PDB entry 8UK9 | X-ray diffraction, 3.10 A resolution | chains A and H of the 10 polymer chains in the assembly

Chain A:
Name: Sliding-clamp-loader small subunit
Source organism: Tequatrovirus T4
Reference sequence: P04527 (LOADS_BPT4); residue numbers follow UniProt; this construct covers 1-187
Amino-acid sequence (187 residues; each row starts with the number of its first residue):
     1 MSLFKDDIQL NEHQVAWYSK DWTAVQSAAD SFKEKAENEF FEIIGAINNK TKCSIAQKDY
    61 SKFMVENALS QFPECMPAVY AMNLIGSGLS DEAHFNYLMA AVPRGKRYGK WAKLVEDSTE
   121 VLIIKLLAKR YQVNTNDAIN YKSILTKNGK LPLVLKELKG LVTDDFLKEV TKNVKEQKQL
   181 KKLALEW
Not modelled in the structure: 1, 112-115

Chain H:
Name: Sliding clamp
Source organism: Tequatrovirus T4
Reference sequence: P04525 (CLAMP_BPT4); residues 1-228 here = UniProt positions 1-228
Amino-acid sequence (228 residues; numbered 1 to 228; the number before each row is that of its first residue):
     1 MKLSKDTTAL LKNFATINSG IMLKSGQFIM TRAVNGTTYA EANISDVIDF DVAIYDLNGF
    61 LGILSLVNDD AEISQSEDGN IKIADARSTI FWPAADPSTV VAPNKPIPFP VASAVTEIKA
   121 EDLQQLLRVS RGLQIDTIAI TVKEGKIVIN GFNKVEDSAL TRVKYSLTLG DYDGENTFNF
   181 IINMANMKMQ PGNYKLLLWA KGKQGAAKFE GEHANYVVAL EADSTHDF

Interface between chain A and chain H:
Residue-residue contacts - 5 pairs, chain A then chain H:
  Lys159(A) - Ala94(H)  hydrogen bond (side chain-backbone)
  Gly160(A) - Tyr55(H)
  Leu161(A) - Tyr55(H)  hydrophobic
  Leu161(A) - Thr99(H)
  Trp187(A) - Asn80(H)
Also at the interface, not in a pair above, chain A (5 interface residues in all): Glu157
Also at the interface, not in a pair above, chain H (8 interface residues in all): Asp78, Pro93, Ala95, Asp96

Overview:
5 residues of chain A face 8 of chain H across their interface, with 1 hydrogen bond. The hydrogen-bonded pair
is Lys159(A)-Ala94(H).
Here chain A is Sliding-clamp-loader small subunit and chain H is Sliding clamp, both from Tequatrovirus T4.
Entry 8UK9 (Structure of T4 Bacteriophage clamp loader mutant D110C bound to the T4 clamp, primer-template
DNA, and ...) was determined by X-ray diffraction, deposited together with 8UH7, 8UNF and 8UNH.
